1FBG - chains A and B; structure by X-ray diffraction, 3.00 A resolution.

Chain A (and B):
Protein: Fructose 1,6-bisphosphatase
Source organism: Sus scrofa
Notes: EC 3.1.3.11; chain B of this document is another copy of the same molecule, construct and numbering; everything in this record applies to it too
Reference sequence: P00636 (F16P_PIG); residue numbers follow UniProt; this construct covers 1-335
Chain sequence (335 residues; numbered 1 to 335; the number before each row is that of its first residue):
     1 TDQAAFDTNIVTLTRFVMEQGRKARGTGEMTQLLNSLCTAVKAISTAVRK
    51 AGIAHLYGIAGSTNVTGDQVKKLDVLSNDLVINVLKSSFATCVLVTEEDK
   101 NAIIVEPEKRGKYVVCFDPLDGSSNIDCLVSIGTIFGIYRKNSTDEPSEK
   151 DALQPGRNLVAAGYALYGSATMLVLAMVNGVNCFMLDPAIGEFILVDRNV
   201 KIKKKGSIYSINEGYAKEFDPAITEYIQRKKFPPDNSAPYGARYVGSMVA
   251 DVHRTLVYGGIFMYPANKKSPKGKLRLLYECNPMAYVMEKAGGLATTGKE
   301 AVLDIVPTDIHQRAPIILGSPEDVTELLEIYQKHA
Unresolved in the structure: 1-6, 56-71 (chain B: 1-4, 56-71)
Construct notes: conflict Gln-20 (Glu in P00636), Thr-96 (Ser in P00636), Asn-199 (Asp in P00636)
Metal / ion sites: Mn2+: Glu-97, Asp-118, Asp-121, Glu-280 (together with 2,5-anhydro-1,6-di-O-phosphono-D-mannitol)
Residues lining bound ligands: 2,5-anhydro-1,6-di-O-phosphono-D-mannitol (AHM): Glu-97, Asp-118, Leu-120, Asp-121, Gly-122, Ser-123, Ser-124, Asn-212, Tyr-215, Tyr-244, Gly-246, Ser-247, Met-248, Tyr-264, Lys-269, Lys-274, Leu-275, Arg-276, Glu-280
UniProt features mapped onto this chain:
  - binding site (Mg(2+)): Glu-98

How chain A and chain B interact:
Contacting residue pairs - 74 pairs, chain A then chain B:
  Val-48(A) / Ser-169(B)
  Arg-49(A) / Arg-49(B)
  Arg-49(A) / Ser-169(B)
  Arg-49(A) / Ala-170(B)
  Ala-51(A) / Met-185(B)
  Gly-52(A) / Met-185(B)
  Gly-52(A) / Val-196(B)
  Ile-53(A) / Met-185(B)  hydrophobic
  Ile-53(A) / Asp-187(B)
  Ile-53(A) / Val-196(B)  hydrophobic
  Cys-128(A) / Tyr-258(B)  hydrophobic
  Leu-129(A) / Ser-131(B)
  Leu-129(A) / Ser-169(B)
  Leu-129(A) / Ala-170(B)
  Leu-129(A) / Met-172(B)  hydrophobic
  Val-130(A) / Ser-169(B)  hydrogen bond (backbone-side chain)
  Ser-131(A) / Leu-129(B)  hydrogen bond (side chain-backbone)
  Ser-131(A) / Ser-131(B)  hydrogen bond
  Leu-166(A) / Leu-129(B)  hydrophobic
  Tyr-167(A) / Ser-169(B)
  Gly-168(A) / Arg-49(B)  hydrogen bond (backbone-side chain)
  Gly-168(A) / Gly-168(B)
  Gly-168(A) / Ser-169(B)
  Ser-169(A) / Val-48(B)
  Ser-169(A) / Arg-49(B)  hydrogen bond (backbone-side chain)
  Ser-169(A) / Val-130(B)
  Ser-169(A) / Tyr-167(B)
  Ser-169(A) / Gly-168(B)
  Ala-170(A) / Arg-49(B)
  Ala-170(A) / Leu-129(B)
  Thr-171(A) / Arg-49(B)  hydrogen bond
  Met-172(A) / Leu-129(B)  hydrophobic
  Met-185(A) / Arg-49(B)
  Met-185(A) / Gly-52(B)
  Met-185(A) / Ile-53(B)  hydrophobic
  Asp-187(A) / Lys-50(B)  salt bridge
  Pro-188(A) / Lys-50(B)
  Ala-189(A) / Lys-50(B)
  Val-196(A) / Gly-52(B)
  Tyr-209(A) / Glu-213(B)  hydrogen bond (side chain-backbone)
  Tyr-209(A) / Gly-214(B)
  Asn-212(A) / Ala-242(B)  hydrogen bond (side chain-backbone)
  Glu-213(A) / Tyr-209(B)
  Glu-213(A) / Glu-213(B)
  Glu-213(A) / Ala-242(B)
  Gly-214(A) / Pro-239(B)
  Gly-214(A) / Tyr-240(B)
  Gly-214(A) / Ala-242(B)
  Ala-216(A) / Lys-231(B)
  Lys-217(A) / Lys-231(B)
  Lys-217(A) / Phe-232(B)
  Lys-217(A) / Pro-233(B)
  Lys-231(A) / Glu-213(B)  salt bridge
  Lys-231(A) / Gly-214(B)
  Lys-231(A) / Lys-231(B)
  Phe-232(A) / Ala-216(B)  hydrophobic
  Phe-232(A) / Lys-217(B)
  Pro-239(A) / Gly-214(B)
  Tyr-240(A) / Gly-214(B)
  Ala-242(A) / Asn-212(B)  hydrogen bond (backbone-side chain)
  Ala-242(A) / Tyr-244(B)
  Arg-243(A) / Asn-212(B)
  Arg-243(A) / Tyr-244(B)
  Tyr-244(A) / Ala-242(B)
  Tyr-244(A) / Arg-243(B)
  Tyr-244(A) / Tyr-244(B)  hydrogen bond (backbone-backbone)
  Tyr-244(A) / Val-245(B)
  Val-245(A) / Arg-243(B)
  Val-245(A) / Val-245(B)  hydrophobic
  Gly-246(A) / Arg-243(B)
  His-253(A) / Cys-128(B)
  Val-257(A) / Asp-127(B)
  Val-257(A) / Cys-128(B)  hydrophobic
  Tyr-258(A) / Cys-128(B)  hydrophobic
Other interface residues (no listed pair), chain A (46 interface residues in all): Ser-45, Lys-50, Asn-125, Leu-186, Glu-218, Gly-241, Arg-254
Other interface residues (no listed pair), chain B (44 interface residues in all): Asn-125, Leu-166, Leu-186, Pro-188, Ile-194, Gly-241, Gly-246, His-253, Arg-254, Val-257

Overview:
46 residues of chain A face 44 of chain B across their interface; the contacts include 10 hydrogen bonds and 2
salt bridges. Polar contacts include Asp-187(A)/Lys-50(B), Lys-231(A)/Glu-213(B) and Val-130(A)/Ser-169(B).
Ligands of chain A: 2,5-anhydro-1,6-di-O-phosphono-D-mannitol. From UniProt: Mg2+-binding residue Glu-98(A) on
chain A.
Chain A and chain B are both Fructose 1,6-bisphosphatase (Sus scrofa); the structure, Crystallographic studies
of the catalytic mechanism of the neutral form of fructose-1,6-bisphosphatase, was determined by X-ray
diffraction (same publication as 1FBC, 1FBD, 1FBE, 1FBF and 1FBH).
